Entry 1HG2 (X-ray diffraction, 2.00 A resolution); this record covers chain A.

# Chain A
Protein: Clathrin assembly protein short form
Organism: Rattus norvegicus
Notes: fragment: n-terminal domain residues 1-289
UniProtKB: O55011 (O55011); residues 1-289 here = UniProt positions 1-289
Amino-acid sequence (289 residues; numbered 1 to 289; the number before each row is that of its first residue):
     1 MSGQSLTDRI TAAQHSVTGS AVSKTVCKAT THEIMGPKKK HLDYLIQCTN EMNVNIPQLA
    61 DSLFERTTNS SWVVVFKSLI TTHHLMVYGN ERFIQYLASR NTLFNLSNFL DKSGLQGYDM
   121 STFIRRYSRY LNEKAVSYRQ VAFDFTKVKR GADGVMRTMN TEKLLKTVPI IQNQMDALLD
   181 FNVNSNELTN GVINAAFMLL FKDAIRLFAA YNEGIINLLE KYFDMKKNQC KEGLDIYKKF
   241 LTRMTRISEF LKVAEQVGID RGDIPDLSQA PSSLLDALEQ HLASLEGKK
Disordered / not traced: 1-18, 282-289
Residues lining bound ligands: D-myo-inositol-4,5-bisphosphate (IP2): Lys28, Lys38, Lys40, His41

# In short
Bound to chain A: D-myo-inositol-4,5-bisphosphate.
Chain A is Clathrin assembly protein short form (Rattus norvegicus); the structure, CALM-N N-terminal domain
of clathrin assembly lymphoid myeloid leukaemia protein, Inositol(4,5)P2 complex, was determined by X-ray
diffraction, deposited together with 1HF8, 1HFA and 1HG5.
